PDB entry 8ULG | electron microscopy, 3.20 A resolution | chains B and D of the 4 polymer chains in the assembly

# Chain B
Protein: Rod cGMP-specific 3', 5'-cyclic phosphodiesterase subunit beta
From: Bos taurus
Notes: EC 3.1.4.35
UniProt: P23439 (PDE6B_BOVIN); residues 1-853 here = UniProt positions 1-853
Sequence (853 residues; numbered 1 to 853; the number before each row is that of its first residue):
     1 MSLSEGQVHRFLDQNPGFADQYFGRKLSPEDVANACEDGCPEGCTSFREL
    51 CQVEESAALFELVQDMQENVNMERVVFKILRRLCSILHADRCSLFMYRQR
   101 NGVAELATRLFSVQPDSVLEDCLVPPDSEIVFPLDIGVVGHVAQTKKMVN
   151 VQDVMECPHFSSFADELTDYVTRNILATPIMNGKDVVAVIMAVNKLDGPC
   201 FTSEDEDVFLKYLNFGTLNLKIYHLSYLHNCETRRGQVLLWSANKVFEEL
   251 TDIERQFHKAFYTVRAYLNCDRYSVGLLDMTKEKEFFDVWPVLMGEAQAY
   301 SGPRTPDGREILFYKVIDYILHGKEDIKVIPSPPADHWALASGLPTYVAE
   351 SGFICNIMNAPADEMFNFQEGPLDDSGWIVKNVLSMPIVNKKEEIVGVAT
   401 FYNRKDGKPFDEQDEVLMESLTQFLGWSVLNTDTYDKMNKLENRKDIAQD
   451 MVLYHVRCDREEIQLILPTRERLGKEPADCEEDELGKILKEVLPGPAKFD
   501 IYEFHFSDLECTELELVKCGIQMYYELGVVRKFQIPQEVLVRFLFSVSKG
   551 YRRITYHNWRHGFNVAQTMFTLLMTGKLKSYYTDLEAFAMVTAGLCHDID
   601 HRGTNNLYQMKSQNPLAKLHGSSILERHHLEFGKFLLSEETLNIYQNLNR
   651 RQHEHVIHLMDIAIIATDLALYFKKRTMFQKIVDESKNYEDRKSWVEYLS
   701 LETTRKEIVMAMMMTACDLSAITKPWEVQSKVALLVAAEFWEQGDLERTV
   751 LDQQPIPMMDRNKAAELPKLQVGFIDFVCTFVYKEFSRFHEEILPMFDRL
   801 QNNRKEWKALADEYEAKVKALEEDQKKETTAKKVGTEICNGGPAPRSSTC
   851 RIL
Disordered / not traced: 1-3, 828-853
Curated features (UniProtKB/Swiss-Prot):
  - active site: H557 (Proton donor)
  - binding site (a divalent metal cation): H561, H597, D598, D718
  - modified residue: S2 (N-acetylserine), C850 (Cysteine methyl ester)
  - lipidation: C850 (S-geranylgeranyl cysteine)
Metal / ion sites: Zn2+: H561, H597, D598; Mg2+ near D598 (its only coordinating residue here)
Residues lining bound ligands:
  - 3-isobutyl-1-methylxanthine (IBM): Y556, L719, A721, I722, V736, F740, Q771, F774
  - cyclic guanosine monophosphate (PCG): R91, C92, S93, F95, F111, S112, F132, G137, V138, V139, F160, S161, A164, D165, T168, Y170, T172, I175, M191, V193
From the paper describing this entry:
  - disease-associated variants - H258N: decreased binding to Retinal rod rhodopsin-sensitive cGMP 3', 5'-cyclic phosphodiesterase subunit gamma (chain D) (citing earlier work)

# Chain D
Protein: Retinal rod rhodopsin-sensitive cGMP 3', 5'-cyclic phosphodiesterase subunit gamma
From: Bos taurus
Notes: EC 3.1.4.35
UniProt: P04972 (CNRG_BOVIN); residue numbers follow UniProt; this construct covers 1-87
Sequence (87 residues; row label = number of the first residue in the row):
     1 MNLEPPKAEIRSATRVMGGPVTPRKGPPKFKQRQTRQFKSKPPKKGVQGF
    51 GDDIPGMEGLGTDITVICPWEAFNHLELHELAQYGII
Disordered / not traced: 1-9, 40-48
Curated features (UniProtKB/Swiss-Prot):
  - modified residue: M1 (N-acetylmethionine)

# Interface between chain B and chain D
Contacting residue pairs (67):
  N101(B) - K29(D)  hydrogen bond (side chain-backbone)
  N101(B) - F30(D)
  F111(B) - A13(D)  hydrophobic
  D121(B) - A13(D)
  V124(B) - A13(D)  hydrophobic
  V124(B) - T14(D)
  P126(B) - P20(D)
  D127(B) - G19(D)  hydrogen bond (backbone-backbone)
  D127(B) - P20(D)
  S128(B) - S12(D)
  S128(B) - T14(D)  hydrogen bond (backbone-side chain)
  S128(B) - V16(D)  hydrogen bond (side chain-backbone)
  E129(B) - P20(D)
  E129(B) - V21(D)  hydrogen bond (backbone-backbone)
  I130(B) - T14(D)
  I130(B) - V21(D)
  V131(B) - V21(D)  hydrogen bond (backbone-backbone)
  V131(B) - T22(D)
  V131(B) - P23(D)
  F132(B) - P23(D)  hydrophobic
  P133(B) - R24(D)
  I136(B) - P23(D)  hydrophobic
  F163(B) - V21(D)  hydrophobic
  F163(B) - T22(D)
  F163(B) - P23(D)  hydrophobic
  L167(B) - R15(D)  hydrogen bond (backbone-side chain)
  L167(B) - V16(D)  hydrophobic
  L167(B) - V21(D)  hydrophobic
  T168(B) - T14(D)
  T168(B) - R15(D)  hydrogen bond (backbone-side chain)
  D169(B) - R15(D)
  Y347(B) - F30(D)  hydrophobic
  G352(B) - Q32(D)
  F353(B) - F30(D)  hydrophobic
  F353(B) - K31(D)
  F353(B) - Q32(D)
  I354(B) - F30(D)
  I354(B) - K31(D)  hydrogen bond (backbone-backbone)
  I354(B) - R33(D)
  C355(B) - F30(D)  hydrophobic
  V389(B) - R33(D)
  K391(B) - K39(D)
  E393(B) - R33(D)  salt bridge
  E393(B) - T35(D)
  E393(B) - K39(D)  salt bridge
  E415(B) - K31(D)
  E419(B) - K31(D)  salt bridge
  E419(B) - R33(D)
  E419(B) - Q34(D)  hydrogen bond (side chain-backbone)
  Q423(B) - Q34(D)  hydrogen bond (side chain-backbone)
  N605(B) - G85(D)
  G621(B) - I67(D)
  L669(B) - I86(D)  hydrophobic
  A670(B) - W70(D)
  A670(B) - I86(D)
  F673(B) - W70(D)  hydrophobic
  F673(B) - F73(D)
  F673(B) - I86(D)  hydrophobic
  K674(B) - P69(D)
  K674(B) - W70(D)
  K674(B) - E71(D)
  P757(B) - Q83(D)
  M758(B) - Q83(D)
  M758(B) - Y84(D)
  G773(B) - Y84(D)  hydrogen bond (backbone-side chain)
  F774(B) - Y84(D)  hydrogen bond (backbone-side chain)
  F777(B) - E80(D)
Other interface residues (no listed pair), chain B (52 interface residues in all): G102, T108, C122, P125, N356, M358, N359, E364, F366, W427, K675, I756, L770
Other interface residues (no listed pair), chain D (34 interface residues in all): G18, G26, F38, E77, L81

# Summary
The interface between chain B and chain D involves 52 residues on one side and 34 on the other; the contacts
include 13 hydrogen bonds and 3 salt bridges. Polar contacts include E393(B)-R33(D), E393(B)-K39(D) and
E419(B)-K31(D). From the paper: H258N of chain B reduces binding to Retinal rod rhodopsin-sensitive cGMP 3',
5'-cyclic phosphodiesterase subunit gamma (chain D).
Chain B is Rod cGMP-specific 3', 5'-cyclic phosphodiesterase subunit beta and chain D is Retinal rod
rhodopsin-sensitive cGMP 3', 5'-cyclic phosphodiesterase subunit gamma, both from Bos taurus; the structure,
Cryo-EM structure of bovine phosphodiesterase 6 bound to IBMX, was determined by electron microscopy (same
publication as 8UFI, 8UGB and 8UGS).
